5VIG - chains H and Z of the 3 polymer chains in the assembly; structure by X-ray diffraction, 3.00 A resolution.

[Chain H]
Molecule: Fab heavy chain
Source organism: Homo sapiens
UniProt: S6B291 (S6B291_HUMAN); residues 106-219 here correspond to UniProt positions 129-242 (UniProt number = residue number + 23)
Chain sequence (232 residues; row label = number of the first residue in the row; a row labelled like 82A-82C holds insertion residues (82A, then the next letters in order)):
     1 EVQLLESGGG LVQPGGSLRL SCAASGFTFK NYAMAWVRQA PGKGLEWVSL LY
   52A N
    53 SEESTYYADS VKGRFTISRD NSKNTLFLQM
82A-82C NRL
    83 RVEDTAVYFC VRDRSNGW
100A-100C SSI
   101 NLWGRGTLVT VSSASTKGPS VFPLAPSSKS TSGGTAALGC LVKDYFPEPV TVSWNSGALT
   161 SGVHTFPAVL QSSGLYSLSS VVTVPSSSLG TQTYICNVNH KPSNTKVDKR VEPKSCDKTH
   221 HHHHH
Disordered / not traced: 1, 128-133, 214-225
Sequence notes: expression tag (220-225)
Disulfides: Cys22-Cys92, Cys140-Cys196

[Chain Z]
Molecule: Zika virus envelope protein DIII
Source organism: Zika virus
UniProt: A0A1I9ZK43 (A0A1I9ZK43_ZIKV); residues 299-407 here correspond to UniProt positions 589-697 (UniProt number = residue number + 290)
Chain sequence (110 residues; row label = number of the first residue in the row):
   298 MRLKGVSYSL CTAAFTFTKI PAETLHGTVT VEVQYAGTDG PCKVPAQMAV DMQTLTPVGR
   358 LITANPVITE STENSKMMLE LDPPFGDSYI VIGVGEKKIT HHWHRSGSTI
Disordered / not traced: 298-304, 405-407
Sequence notes: initiating methionine (298)
Disulfides: Cys308-Cys339
What the authors report for this chain:
  - mutagenesis - E393A, E393D: unchanged binding to Z004
  - mutagenesis - K394A: abolished binding to Z004

[Chain H / chain Z interface]
Contacting residue pairs (27):
  Asn31(H) - Gln350(Z)  hydrogen bond (side chain-backbone)
  Asn31(H) - Thr351(Z)
  Tyr52(H) - Thr351(Z)
  Glu55(H) - Tyr305(Z)
  Glu55(H) - Ser306(Z)
  Glu55(H) - Leu307(Z)  hydrogen bond (backbone-backbone)
  Glu55(H) - Lys340(Z)  salt bridge
  Ser56(H) - Leu307(Z)
  Thr57(H) - Ser306(Z)
  Tyr58(H) - Ser306(Z)
  Tyr58(H) - Leu307(Z)  hydrogen bond (side chain-backbone)
  Tyr58(H) - Thr309(Z)
  Arg96(H) - Glu393(Z)  salt bridge
  Ser97(H) - Gly392(Z)
  Ser97(H) - Glu393(Z)
  Ser97(H) - Lys395(Z)
  Asn98(H) - Leu352(Z)
  Asn98(H) - Val391(Z)
  Asn98(H) - Gly392(Z)
  Asn98(H) - Lys395(Z)
  Gly99(H) - Val391(Z)
  Gly99(H) - Gly392(Z)
  Trp100(H) - Thr309(Z)
  Trp100(H) - Lys394(Z)  hydrogen bond (backbone-side chain)
  Ser100A(H) - Gly392(Z)
  Ser100A(H) - Glu393(Z)  hydrogen bond (side chain-backbone)
  Ser100B(H) - Glu393(Z)  hydrogen bond
Other interface residues (no listed pair), chain H (14 interface residues in all): Tyr32
Other interface residues (no listed pair), chain Z (14 interface residues in all): Cys308
From the paper, about this interface:
  - pairs named by the authors: Tyr58(H)-Leu307(Z) (hydrogen bond), Arg96(H)-Glu393(Z) (salt bridge)
  - epitope / paratope residues, chain H: Tyr58(H), Arg96(H)
  - epitope / paratope residues, chain Z: Tyr305(Z), Leu307(Z), Glu393(Z)

[In short]
Chain H and chain Z each contribute 14 residues to their interface, with 6 hydrogen bonds and 2 salt bridges.
Among the polar pairs are Glu55(H)-Lys340(Z), Arg96(H)-Glu393(Z) and Asn31(H)-Gln350(Z). The authors report a
hydrogen bond between Tyr58(H) and Leu307(Z); a salt bridge between Arg96(H) and Glu393(Z). From the paper:
K394A of chain Z abolishes binding to Z004; epitope/paratope residues Tyr58(H), Arg96(H) and Tyr305(Z) among
others; 3 substitutions were tested in all.
Here chain H is Fab heavy chain (Homo sapiens) and chain Z is Zika virus envelope protein DIII (Zika virus).
Entry 5VIG (Crystal structure of anti-Zika antibody Z006 bound to Zika virus envelope protein DIII) was
determined by X-ray diffraction, deposited together with 5VIC.
